PDB entry 9II7 | electron microscopy, 3.50 A resolution | chains T and b of the 24 polymer chains in the assembly

# Chain T
Molecule: 198-nt DNA strand
Source organism: synthetic construct
Sequence (198 nucleotides; each row starts with the number of its first residue; numbers below 1 keep their minus sign (DA-71 is residue -71)):
   -71 ATCAGAATCCCGGTGCCGAGGCCGCTCAATTGGTCGTAGACAGCTCTAGC
   -21 ACCGCTTAAACGCACGTACGCGCTGTCCCCCGCGTTTTAACCGCCAAGGG
    29 GATTACACCCAAGACACCAGGCACGAGACAGAAAAAAACAACGAAAACGG
    79 CCACCACCCAAACACACCAAACACAAGAGCTAATTGACTGACGTAAGC
Disordered / not traced: -71 to -59, 56-126

# Chain b
Name: Histone H4
Source organism: Homo sapiens
UniProtKB: P62805 (H4_HUMAN); residues 0-102 here correspond to UniProt positions 1-103 (UniProt number = residue number + 1)
Amino-acid sequence (103 residues; numbered 0 to 102; the number before each row is that of its first residue; numbering starts at 0):
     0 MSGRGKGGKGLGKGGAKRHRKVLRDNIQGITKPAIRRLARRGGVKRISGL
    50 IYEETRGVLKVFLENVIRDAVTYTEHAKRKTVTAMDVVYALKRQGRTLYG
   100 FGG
Disordered / not traced: 0-24, 101-102
UniProt features mapped onto this chain:
  - DNA-binding region: Lys16 to Lys20
  - modified residue: Ser1 (N-acetylserine), Arg3 (Asymmetric dimethylarginine), Lys5 (N6-(2-hydroxyisobutyryl)lysine), Lys8 (N6-(2-hydroxyisobutyryl)lysine), Lys12 (N6-(2-hydroxyisobutyryl)lysine), Lys16 (N6-(2-hydroxyisobutyryl)lysine), Lys20 (N6,N6,N6-trimethyllysine), Lys31 (N6-(2-hydroxyisobutyryl)lysine), Lys44 (N6-(2-hydroxyisobutyryl)lysine), Ser47 (Phosphoserine), Tyr51 (Phosphotyrosine), Lys59 (N6-(2-hydroxyisobutyryl)lysine), Lys77 (N6-(2-hydroxyisobutyryl)lysine), Lys79 (N6-(2-hydroxyisobutyryl)lysine), Thr80 (Phosphothreonine), Tyr88 (Phosphotyrosine), Lys91 (N6-(2-hydroxyisobutyryl)lysine)
  - cross-link (Glycyl lysine isopeptide (Lys-Gly)): Lys12 (interchain with G-Cter in SUMO2), Lys20 (interchain with G-Cter in SUMO2), Lys31 (interchain with G-Cter in SUMO2), Lys59 (interchain with G-Cter in SUMO2), Lys79 (interchain with G-Cter in SUMO2), Lys91 (interchain with G-Cter in SUMO2)

# Interface between chain T and chain b
Residue-residue contacts - 7 pairs, chain T then chain b:
  DA-13(T) with Thr30(b), phosphate contact; Arg36(b), salt bridge to the phosphate
  DA-12(T) with Thr30(b), hydrogen bond to the phosphate; Pro32(b), phosphate contact
  DG-6(T) with Arg45(b), base contact
  DT-5(T) with Arg45(b), sugar contact
  DA-4(T) with Arg45(b), sugar contact
Interface residues without a listed pair, chain T (6 interface residues in all): DG-23
Interface residues without a listed pair, chain b (6 interface residues in all): Lys31, Thr80

# In short
The chain T/chain b interface involves 6 residues from each chain, with 1 hydrogen bond and 1 salt bridge.
Among the polar pairs are DA-12(T)-Thr30(b) and DA-13(T)-Arg36(b). Curated annotation (UniProt) lists a
DNA-binding region on chain b.
Here chain T is a 198-nt DNA strand (synthetic construct) and chain b is Histone H4 (Homo sapiens). Entry 9II7
(RNA polymerase II elongation complex stalled at SHL(-1) of the nucleosome containing histone variant H2A.B)
was determined by electron microscopy.
